PDB entry 8JAN | electron microscopy, 3.30 A resolution | chains m and s of the 30 polymer chains in the assembly

== Chain m (and s) ==
Name: Gp22
From: Escherichia phage P1
Notes: chain s of this document is another copy of the same molecule, construct and numbering; everything in this record applies to it too
Reference sequence: Q71TB2 (Q71TB2_BPP1); residues 1-529 here = UniProt positions 1-529
Chain sequence (529 residues; each row starts with the number of its first residue):
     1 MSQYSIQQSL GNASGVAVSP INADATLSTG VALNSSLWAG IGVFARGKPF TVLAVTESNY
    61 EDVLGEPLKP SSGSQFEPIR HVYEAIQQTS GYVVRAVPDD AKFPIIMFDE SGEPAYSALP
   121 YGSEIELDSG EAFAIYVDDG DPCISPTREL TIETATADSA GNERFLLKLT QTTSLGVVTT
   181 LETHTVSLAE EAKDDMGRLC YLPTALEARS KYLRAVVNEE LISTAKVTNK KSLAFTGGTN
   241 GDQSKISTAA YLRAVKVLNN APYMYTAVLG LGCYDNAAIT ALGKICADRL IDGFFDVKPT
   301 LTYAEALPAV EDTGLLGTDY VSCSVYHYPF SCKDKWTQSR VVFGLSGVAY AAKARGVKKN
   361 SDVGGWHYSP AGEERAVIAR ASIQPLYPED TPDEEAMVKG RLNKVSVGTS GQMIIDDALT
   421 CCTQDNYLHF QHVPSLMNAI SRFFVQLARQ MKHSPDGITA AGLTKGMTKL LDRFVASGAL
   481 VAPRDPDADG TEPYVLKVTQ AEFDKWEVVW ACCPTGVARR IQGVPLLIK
Unresolved in the structure: 1, 529 (chain s: 1-2, 529)

== Interface between chain m and chain s ==
Contacting residue pairs - 60 pairs, chain m then chain s:
  Lys-256(m) / Glu-389(s)
  Val-257(m) / Glu-389(s)
  Asn-260(m) / Asp-390(s)
  Asn-260(m) / Thr-391(s)
  Met-437(m) / Leu-526(s)
  Phe-444(m) / Gly-523(s)
  Gln-446(m) / Thr-409(s)
  Arg-449(m) / Glu-373(s)
  Arg-449(m) / Val-407(s)  hydrogen bond (side chain-backbone)
  Arg-449(m) / Gly-408(s)
  Arg-449(m) / Thr-409(s)
  Gln-450(m) / Thr-409(s)
  Lys-452(m) / Ala-518(s)
  Lys-452(m) / Arg-519(s)
  His-453(m) / Ala-371(s)
  His-453(m) / Gly-372(s)
  His-453(m) / Arg-375(s)  hydrogen bond (backbone-side chain)
  His-453(m) / Asp-416(s)  hydrogen bond (side chain-backbone)
  His-453(m) / Val-517(s)
  His-453(m) / Ala-518(s)  hydrogen bond (backbone-backbone)
  Ser-454(m) / Val-517(s)
  Ser-454(m) / Ala-518(s)  hydrogen bond (backbone-backbone)
  Pro-455(m) / Thr-515(s)
  Pro-455(m) / Gly-516(s)
  Asp-456(m) / Arg-484(s)  salt bridge
  Asp-456(m) / Thr-515(s)
  Asp-456(m) / Gly-516(s)  hydrogen bond (side chain-backbone)
  Thr-459(m) / Ala-518(s)
  Asp-489(m) / Ile-528(s)
  Pro-493(m) / Ile-528(s)
  Glu-502(m) / Arg-520(s)  salt bridge
  Phe-503(m) / Phe-430(s)  hydrophobic
  Phe-503(m) / Arg-484(s)
  Phe-503(m) / Thr-515(s)
  Phe-503(m) / Gly-516(s)
  Phe-503(m) / Val-517(s)
  Asp-504(m) / Phe-430(s)
  Asp-504(m) / Val-517(s)
  Asp-504(m) / Arg-519(s)
  Asp-504(m) / Arg-520(s)  salt bridge
  Lys-505(m) / Arg-520(s)
  Trp-506(m) / Ala-518(s)
  Trp-506(m) / Arg-520(s)  hydrogen bond (backbone-backbone)
  Trp-506(m) / Ile-521(s)
  Trp-506(m) / Gln-522(s)  hydrogen bond (backbone-backbone)
  Glu-507(m) / Gln-522(s)
  Val-508(m) / Gln-522(s)  hydrogen bond (backbone-backbone)
  Val-508(m) / Gly-523(s)
  Val-508(m) / Val-524(s)  hydrogen bond (backbone-backbone)
  Val-509(m) / Val-524(s)  hydrophobic
  Trp-510(m) / Gly-523(s)
  Trp-510(m) / Val-524(s)  hydrogen bond (backbone-backbone)
  Trp-510(m) / Pro-525(s)
  Trp-510(m) / Leu-526(s)  hydrogen bond (backbone-backbone)
  Ala-511(m) / Leu-526(s)  hydrophobic
  Ala-511(m) / Ile-528(s)  hydrophobic
  Cys-512(m) / Leu-526(s)
  Cys-512(m) / Leu-527(s)
  Cys-512(m) / Ile-528(s)  hydrogen bond (backbone-backbone)
  Pro-514(m) / Leu-527(s)
Other interface residues (no listed pair), chain m (41 interface residues in all): Ser-159, Glu-190, Asp-195, Met-196, Gly-197, Leu-199, Glu-207, Tyr-427, Val-433, Ala-448, Pro-483, Glu-492, Cys-513
Other interface residues (no listed pair), chain s (38 interface residues in all): Asp-24, Lys-69, Ser-71, Leu-175, Thr-337, Arg-340, Tyr-368, Ser-369, Asp-417, Tyr-427, Pro-514

== In short ==
The interface between chain m and chain s involves 41 residues on one side and 38 on the other, with 13
hydrogen bonds and 3 salt bridges. Polar contacts include Asp-456(m)/Arg-484(s), Glu-502(m)/Arg-520(s) and
Asp-504(m)/Arg-520(s).
Chain m and chain s are both Gp22 (Escherichia phage P1); the structure, In situ structures of the ultra-long
extended tail of Myoviridae phage P1, was determined by electron microscopy, deposited together with 8JAJ.
